7XR3 - chains A and J of the 11 polymer chains in the assembly; structure by electron microscopy, 3.70 A resolution.

[Chain A (and J)]
Molecule: VP3
From: Scylla serrata reovirus SZ-2007
Notes: chain J of this document is another copy of the same molecule, construct and numbering; everything in this record applies to it too
Reference sequence: E9LEU6 (E9LEU6_9REOV); residues 1-854 here = UniProt positions 1-854
Chain sequence (854 residues; each row starts with the number of its first residue):
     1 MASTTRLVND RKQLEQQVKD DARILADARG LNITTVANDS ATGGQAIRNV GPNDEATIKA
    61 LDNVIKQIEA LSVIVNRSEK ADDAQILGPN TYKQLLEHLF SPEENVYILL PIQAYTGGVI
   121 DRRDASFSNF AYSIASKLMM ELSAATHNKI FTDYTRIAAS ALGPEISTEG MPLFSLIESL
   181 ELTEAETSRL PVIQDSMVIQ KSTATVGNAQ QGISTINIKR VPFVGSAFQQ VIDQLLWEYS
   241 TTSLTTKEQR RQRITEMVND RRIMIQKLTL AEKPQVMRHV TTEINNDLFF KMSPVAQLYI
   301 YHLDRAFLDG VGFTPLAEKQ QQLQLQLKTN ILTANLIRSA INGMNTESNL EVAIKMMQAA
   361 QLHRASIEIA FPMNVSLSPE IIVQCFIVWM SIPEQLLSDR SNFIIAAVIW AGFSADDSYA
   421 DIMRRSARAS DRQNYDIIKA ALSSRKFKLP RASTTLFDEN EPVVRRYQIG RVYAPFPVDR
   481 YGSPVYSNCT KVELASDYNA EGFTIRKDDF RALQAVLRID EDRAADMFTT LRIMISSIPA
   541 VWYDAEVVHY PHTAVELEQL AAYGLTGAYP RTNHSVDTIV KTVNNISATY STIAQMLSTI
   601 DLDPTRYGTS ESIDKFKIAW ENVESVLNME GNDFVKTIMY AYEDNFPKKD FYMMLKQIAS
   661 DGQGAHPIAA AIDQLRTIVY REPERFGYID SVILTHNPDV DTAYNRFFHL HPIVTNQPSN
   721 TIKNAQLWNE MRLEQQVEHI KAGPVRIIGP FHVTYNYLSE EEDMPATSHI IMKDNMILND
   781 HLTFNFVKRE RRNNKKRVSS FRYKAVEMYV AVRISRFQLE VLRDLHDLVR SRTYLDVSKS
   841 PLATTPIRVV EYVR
Disordered / not traced: 1-39 (chain J: 801-808)

[Interface between chain A and chain J]
Pairs across the interface (32):
  R123(A) with Q17(J), hydrogen bond; D21(J), salt bridge
  Y132(A) with S3(J); T4(J), hydrogen bond
  S598(A) with T5(J)
  T599(A) with T4(J)
  I600(A) with T4(J); T5(J); R6(J); L7(J); V8(J), hydrophobic
  D601(A) with T5(J); V8(J); N9(J)
  L602(A) with T5(J)
  D603(A) with T5(J); R6(J)
  P604(A) with M1(J)
  R606(A) with R6(J), hydrogen bond (side chain-backbone); N9(J), hydrogen bond (backbone-side chain); D10(J)
  Y607(A) with Q13(J)
  E611(A) with K12(J), salt bridge
  K615(A) with K12(J); Q16(J)
  I618(A) with R11(J); E15(J)
  N622(A) with V8(J)
  A669(A) with T4(J)
  D673(A) with A2(J); S3(J), hydrogen bond (side chain-backbone)
  R676(A) with S3(J), hydrogen bond
Other interface residues (no listed pair), chain A (22 interface residues in all): N129, T605, D614, A619
Other interface residues (no listed pair), chain J (18 interface residues in all): K19

[Summary]
Chain A and chain J form an interface of 22 and 18 residues respectively, with 6 hydrogen bonds and 2 salt
bridges. Polar pairs include R123(A)-D21(J), E611(A)-K12(J) and R123(A)-Q17(J).
Both chains are VP3 (Scylla serrata reovirus SZ-2007). Entry 7XR3 (3.4 Angstrom cryoEM D5 reconstruction of
mud crab reovirus) was determined by electron microscopy, deposited together with 7XR2.
